1QP9 - chains F and B of the 4 polymer chains in the assembly; structure by X-ray diffraction, 2.80 A resolution.

[Chain F]
Molecule: 20-nt DNA strand
Sequence (20 nucleotides; row label = number of the first residue in the row):
     1 ACTAATAGCGATAATAGCGT

[Chain B]
Name: Cyp1(hap1-PC7) activatory protein
From: Saccharomyces cerevisiae
Notes: fragment: hap1-pc7 dna binding domain, residues 55-130
UniProtKB: P12351 (CYP1_YEAST); residue numbers follow UniProt; this construct covers 55-130
Sequence (76 residues; numbered 55 to 130; the number before each row is that of its first residue):
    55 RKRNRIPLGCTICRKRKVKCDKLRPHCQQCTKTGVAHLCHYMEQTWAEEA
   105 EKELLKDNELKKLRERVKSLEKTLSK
Not modelled in the structure: 55, 130
Differences from the reference sequence: engineered mutation Gly63 (Ser in P12351)
Bound ions: Zn2+ site 1: Cys64, Cys67, Cys74, Cys81; Zn2+ site 2: Cys64, Cys81, Cys84, Cys93; Zn2+ site 3: His80, His91 (shared with 2 residues of chain D)

[Interface between chain F and chain B]
Contacting residue pairs - 18 pairs, chain F then chain B:
  DA11(F) - Arg57(B)  base contact
  DT12(F) - Arg57(B)  hydrogen bond to the base
  DA13(F) - Lys56(B)  phosphate contact
  DA13(F) - Arg57(B)  hydrogen bond to the sugar
  DA14(F) - Lys56(B)  phosphate contact
  DA14(F) - Arg57(B)  hydrogen bond to the phosphate
  DA14(F) - Arg59(B)  sugar contact
  DT15(F) - Arg59(B)  hydrogen bond to the sugar
  DT15(F) - Pro61(B)  phosphate contact
  DT15(F) - Arg68(B)  phosphate contact
  DA16(F) - Pro61(B)  phosphate contact
  DA16(F) - Leu62(B)  hydrogen bond to the phosphate
  DA16(F) - Gly63(B)  phosphate contact
  DA16(F) - Arg68(B)  salt bridge to the phosphate
  DG17(F) - Lys71(B)  hydrogen bond to the base
  DG17(F) - Val72(B)  sugar contact
  DG17(F) - Lys73(B)  sugar contact
  DC18(F) - Lys71(B)  hydrogen bond to the base
Interface residues without a listed pair, chain B (11 interface residues in all): Cys74

[In short]
The interface between chain F and chain B involves 8 residues on one side and 11 on the other, with 7 hydrogen
bonds and 1 salt bridge. Polar pairs include DT12(F)-Arg57(B), DG17(F)-Lys71(B) and DC18(F)-Lys71(B).
Cys64(B), Cys67(B), Cys74(B) and Cys81(B) form the Zn2+ site 1.
Here chain F is a 20-nt DNA strand and chain B is Cyp1(hap1-PC7) activatory protein (Saccharomyces
cerevisiae). Entry 1QP9 (Structure of HAP1-PC7 complexed to the uas of CYC7) was determined by X-ray
diffraction.
